Entry 8D3P (electron microscopy, 4.26 A resolution (low resolution: residue-level contacts below are approximate; hydrogen-bond / salt-bridge calls are withheld)); this record covers chains H and I of the 11 polymer chains in the assembly.

[Chain H]
Molecule: HSI strand 2
Sequence (36 nucleotides; numbered 1 to 36; the number before each row is that of its first residue):
     1 CGTAGCTGAG GACCACCAGT ACTTTTTTGA ATTTTT
Bound ions: Mn2+: DG29 (shared with Asp82(I), Glu108(I) of chain I)

[Chain I]
Name: CRISPR-associated exonuclease Cas4
Source organism: Alkalihalobacillus halodurans C-125
Notes: EC 3.1.12.1
Reference sequence: A0A4Y7WTW2 (A0A4Y7WTW2_ALKHA); residues 3-219 here = UniProt positions 3-219
Amino-acid sequence (218 residues; each row starts with the number of its first residue):
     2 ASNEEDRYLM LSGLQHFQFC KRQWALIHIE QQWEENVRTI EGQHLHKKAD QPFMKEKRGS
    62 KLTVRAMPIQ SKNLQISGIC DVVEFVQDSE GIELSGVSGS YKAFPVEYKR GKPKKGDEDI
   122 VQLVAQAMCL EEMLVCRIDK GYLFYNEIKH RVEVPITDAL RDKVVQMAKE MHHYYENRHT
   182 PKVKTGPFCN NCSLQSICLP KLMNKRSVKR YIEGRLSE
Sequence notes: expression tag (2); conflict Met11 (Leu in A0A4Y7WTW2), Ser101 (Cys in A0A4Y7WTW2)
Bound ions: 4Fe-4S cluster Fe: Cys21, Cys199; Mn2+: Asp82, Glu108 (shared with DG29(H) of chain H)
Residues lining bound ligands: 4Fe-4S cluster (SF4): Cys21, Lys22, Arg23, Gln24, Thr186, Cys190, Cys193, Leu195, Cys199, Pro201
From the paper describing this entry:
  - binding site for HSI strand 2- integrated prespacer strand plus repeat: Arg211
  - mutagenesis - K206A/R207A/K210A/R211A: unchanged catalytic activity on HSI substrate
  - binding site for HSI strand 3 bottom strand leader-repeat: Arg207
  - mutagenesis - Q44A, S194A: decreased catalytic activity
  - mutagenesis - Q16A, Q24A: abolished catalytic activity
  - specificity-determining residues: Gln16, Gln24

[Interface between chain H and chain I]
Residue-residue contacts (45; chain H residue first):
  DT26(H) with Ile80(I)
  DT27(H) with Met11(I); Ser78(I); Gly79(I); Ile80(I)
  DT28(H) with Met11(I); Leu12(I); Ser13(I); Gln44(I); His47(I); Ser78(I); Gly79(I); Ile80(I)
  DG29(H) with Ser13(I); His17(I); Ile28(I); Trp34(I); Gly43(I); His47(I); Asp82(I); Glu108(I); Lys110(I)
  DA30(H) with His17(I); Gln24(I); Trp34(I); Arg39(I); Thr40(I); Lys110(I); Arg111(I); Lys115(I); Ser194(I)
  DA31(H) with His17(I); Phe20(I); Gln24(I); Arg39(I); Arg111(I); Gly112(I); Lys115(I); Asn192(I)
  DT32(H) with Pro188(I); Phe189(I); Asn192(I)
  DT35(H) with Arg39(I); Asn192(I)
  DT36(H) with Asn191(I)
Interface residues without a listed pair, chain I (31 interface residues in all): Tyr109, Lys113, Glu119, Gln123

[In short]
The interface between chain H and chain I involves 9 residues on one side and 31 on the other. Bound to chain
I: 4Fe-4S cluster. From the paper: a binding site for HSI strand 2- integrated prespacer strand plus repeat at
Arg211(I); Q44A and S194A of chain I reduce catalytic activity; 5 substitutions were tested in all.
Chain H is HSI strand 2 and chain I is CRISPR-associated exonuclease Cas4 (Alkalihalobacillus halodurans
C-125); the structure, Type I-C Cas4-Cas1-Cas2 complex bound to half-site integration intermediate (HSI), was
determined by electron microscopy together with 8D3L, 8D3M and 8D3Q from the same study.
